PDB entry 7XXF | electron microscopy, 2.24 A resolution | chains C and 3 of the 47 polymer chains in the assembly

Chain C:
Molecule: Photosynthetic reaction center cytochrome c subunit
Source organism: Rhodopila globiformis
UniProtKB: A0A2S6NEK5 (A0A2S6NEK5_RHOGL); residue numbers follow UniProt; this construct covers 1-344
Chain sequence (344 residues; numbered 1 to 344; the number before each row is that of its first residue):
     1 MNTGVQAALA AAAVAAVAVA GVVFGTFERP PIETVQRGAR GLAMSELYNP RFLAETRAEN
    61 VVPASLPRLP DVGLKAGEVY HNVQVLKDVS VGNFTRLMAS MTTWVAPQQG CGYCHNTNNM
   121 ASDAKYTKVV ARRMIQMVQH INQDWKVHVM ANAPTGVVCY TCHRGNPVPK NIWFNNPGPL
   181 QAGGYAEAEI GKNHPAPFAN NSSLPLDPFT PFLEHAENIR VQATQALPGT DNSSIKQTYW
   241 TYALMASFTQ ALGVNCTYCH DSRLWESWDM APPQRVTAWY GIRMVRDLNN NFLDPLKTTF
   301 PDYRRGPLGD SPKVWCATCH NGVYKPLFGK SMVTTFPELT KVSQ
Not modelled in the structure: 344
Glycans and other covalent adducts: heme c (HEC) linked to C111, C159, C256, C316
Bound ions: heme c Fe (4 sites), coordinated by M98, H115, M134, H148, H163, M245, H260, H320
Ligand contacts:
  - heme c (HEC), molecule 1: Y80, H81, N82, V83, Q84, V85, L86, F94, M98, A99, M101, T102, V105, G110, C114, H115, M120, A121, K128, A131, R132
  - heme c (HEC), molecule 2: M101, V105, Y113, C114, Y126, T127, V130, A131, M134, I135, M137, V138, I141, V158, C162, H163, P167, V168, P169, I172, L288, L293, F300, R304, P312, V314, T318, C319
  - heme c (HEC), molecule 3: I141, H148, V149, M150, A151, N152, A153, T155, G156, V157, L213, F248, L252, Y258, Q274, T277, A278, G281, I282, M284, V285, L288, V314, W315, C319, H320, Y324, K325, P326
  - heme c (HEC), molecule 4: I219, R220, V221, Q222, T241, Y242, M245, A246, F248, T249, L252, V254, N255, C259, H260, W265, E266, W268, R275, A278, W279, R283
  - ubiquinone-10 (U10): V19, V22, V23, F27

Chain 3:
Molecule: Light-harvesting protein
Source organism: Rhodopila globiformis
UniProtKB: A0A2S6NEK3 (A0A2S6NEK3_RHOGL); numbering as in UniProt (aligned over 1-61)
Chain sequence (61 residues; each row starts with the number of its first residue):
     1 MWRMWLLFDP RRILVALGVF LFVLALLIHF ILLSTDRFNW LDGPHRGAVA AQMAPLPAPV
    61 K
Not modelled in the structure: 46-49
Modified residues: M1 (N-formylmethionine; FME)
Ligand contacts:
  - bacteriochlorophyll a (BCL), molecule 1: M1, L21, L24, A25, I28, H29, L32, F38
  - bacteriochlorophyll a (BCL), molecule 2: F8, I13, I28
  - bacteriochlorophyll a (BCL), molecule 3: L14, V15, G18, V19, L21, F22, A25, H29, L32, W40
  - R.g.Keto-II (I7D; (6E,8E,10E,12E,14E,16E,18E,20E,22E,24E,26E,28E)-2,31-dimethoxy-2,6,10,14,19,23,27,31-octamethyl-dotriaconta-6,8,10,12,14,16,18,20,22,24,26,28-dodecaen-5-one), molecule 1: M1, R3, M4, L7
  - R.g.Keto-II (I7D), molecule 2: L14, L17, F20, L21, L24, L27, I28, I31
  - R.g.Keto-II (I7D), molecule 3: F22, A25, L26, H29, F30, L33, W40

Chain C / chain 3 interface:
Contacting residue pairs (23):
  E33(C) with L56(3)
  V35(C) with P57(3)
  Q36(C) with P59(3); V60(3), hydrogen bond (backbone-backbone); K61(3), hydrogen bond
  R37(C) with A58(3); V60(3)
  G38(C) with V60(3); K61(3)
  Y48(C) with L56(3), hydrophobic; P57(3)
  L53(C) with L56(3), hydrophobic
  R57(C) with A51(3); A54(3), hydrogen bond (side chain-backbone); L56(3)
  Y258(C) with P57(3), hydrophobic
  Y324(C) with P55(3), hydrogen bond (side chain-backbone); L56(3); P57(3)
  F328(C) with A54(3), hydrophobic; P55(3)
  K330(C) with M53(3), hydrogen bond (side chain-backbone); A54(3)
Interface residues without a listed pair, chain C (13 interface residues in all): A39
Interface residues without a listed pair, chain 3 (11 interface residues in all): A50

Overview:
13 residues of chain C face 11 of chain 3 across their interface, with 5 hydrogen bonds. Polar contacts
include Q36(C)-K61(3), R57(C)-A54(3) and Y324(C)-P55(3). Bound to chain C: ubiquinone-10. Ligands of chain 3:
3 copies of R.g.Keto-II and 3 copies of bacteriochlorophyll a.
Here chain C is Photosynthetic reaction center cytochrome c subunit and chain 3 is Light-harvesting protein,
both from Rhodopila globiformis. Entry 7XXF (Structure of photosynthetic LH1-RC super-complex of Rhodopila
globiformis) was determined by electron microscopy.
